5KND - chains C and F of the 8 polymer chains in the assembly; structure by X-ray diffraction, 2.89 A resolution.

# Chain C
Molecule: V-type sodium ATPase catalytic subunit A
Organism: Enterococcus hirae ATCC 9790
Notes: EC 3.6.3.15
Reference sequence: Q08636 (NTPA_ENTHA); residue numbers follow UniProt; this construct covers 1-593
Chain sequence (600 residues; each row starts with the number of its first residue; numbers below 1 keep their minus sign (Gly-6 is residue -6)):
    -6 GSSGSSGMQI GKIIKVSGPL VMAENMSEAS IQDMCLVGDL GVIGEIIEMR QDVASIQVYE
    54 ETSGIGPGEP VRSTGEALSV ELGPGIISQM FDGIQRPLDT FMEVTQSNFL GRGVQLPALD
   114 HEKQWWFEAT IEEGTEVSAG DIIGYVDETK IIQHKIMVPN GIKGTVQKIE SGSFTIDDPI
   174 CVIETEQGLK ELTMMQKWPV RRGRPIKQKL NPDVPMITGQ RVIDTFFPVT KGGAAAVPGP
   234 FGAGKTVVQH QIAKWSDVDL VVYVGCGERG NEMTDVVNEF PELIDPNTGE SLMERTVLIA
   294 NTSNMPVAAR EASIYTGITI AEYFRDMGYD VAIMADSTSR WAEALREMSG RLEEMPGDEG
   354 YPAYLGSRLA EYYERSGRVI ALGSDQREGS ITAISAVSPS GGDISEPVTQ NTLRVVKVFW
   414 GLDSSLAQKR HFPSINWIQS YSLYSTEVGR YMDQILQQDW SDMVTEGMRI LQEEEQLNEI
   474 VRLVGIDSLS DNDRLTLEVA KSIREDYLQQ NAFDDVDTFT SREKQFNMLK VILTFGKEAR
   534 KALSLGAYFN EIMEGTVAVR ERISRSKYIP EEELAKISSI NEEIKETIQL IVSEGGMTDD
Disordered / not traced: -6 to 0, 587-593
Sequence notes: expression tag (-6 to 0)
Swiss-Prot annotation at these positions:
  - binding site (ATP): Gly232 to Thr239
Bound ions: Mg2+: Thr239 (together with phosphate ion)

# Chain F
Molecule: V-type sodium ATPase subunit B
Organism: Enterococcus hirae ATCC 9790
Reference sequence: Q08637 (NTPB_ENTHA); residues 1-458 here = UniProt positions 1-458
Chain sequence (465 residues; each row starts with the number of its first residue; numbers below 1 keep their minus sign (Gly-6 is residue -6)):
    -6 GSSGSSGMIK EYRTIKEVVG PLMAVEKVSG VKYEELIEVR MQNGEIRRGQ VLEVQEDKAM
    54 VQIFEGTSGI NLKNSSVRFL GHPLQLGVSE DMIGRVFDGL GRPKDNGPEI LPEKYLDING
   114 EVINPIARDY PDEFIQTGIS AIDHLNTLVR GQKLPVFSGS GLPHKELAAQ IARQATVLDS
   174 SDDFAVVFAA IGITFEEAEF FMEDFRQTGA IDRSVMFMNL ANDPAIERIA TPRMALTAAE
   234 YLAYEKGMHV LVIMTDMTNY AEALREISAA RREVPGRRGY PGYLYTNLAT LFERAGRIRG
   294 LKGSVTQIPI LTMPEDDKTH PIPDLTGYIT EGQIILTREL YKSGIQPPID VLPSLSRLKD
   354 KGTGAGKTRE DHAATMNQLF AAYAQGKQAK ELAVVLGESA LSDIDKIYAK FAERFENEYV
   414 NQGFYTNRTI TETLDLGWEL LAMLPRTELK RIKDDLLDKY LPEGK
Disordered / not traced: -6 to 0, 456-458
Sequence notes: expression tag (-6 to 0)
Residues lining bound ligands: B3P (2-[3-(2-hydroxy-1,1-dihydroxymethyl-ethylamino)-propylamino]-2-hydroxymethyl-propane-1,3-diol): Glu83, Ile86, Asp176, Ala178, Arg206, Lys239, Met241

# How chain C and chain F interact
Contacting residue pairs (107; chain C residue first):
  Ile7(C) with Gln48(F); Glu49(F), hydrogen bond (backbone-backbone)
  Lys8(C) with Glu46(F); Val47(F); Gln48(F)
  Val9(C) with Tyr26(F), hydrophobic; Glu46(F); Val47(F), hydrogen bond (backbone-backbone)
  Ser10(C) with Glu46(F), hydrogen bond; Arg264(F)
  Gly11(C) with Tyr26(F)
  Thr55(C) with Tyr26(F)
  Ser56(C) with Tyr26(F); Glu27(F), hydrogen bond
  Gly57(C) with Lys25(F); Tyr26(F), hydrogen bond (backbone-backbone)
  Ile58(C) with Lys25(F); Tyr26(F), hydrogen bond (backbone-backbone)
  Gly59(C) with Val24(F); Lys25(F)
  Pro60(C) with Val24(F); Val47(F)
  Glu62(C) with Lys25(F), salt bridge
  Met83(C) with Ile119(F), hydrophobic
  Leu91(C) with Asn117(F), hydrogen bond (backbone-side chain); Ile119(F), hydrophobic
  Asp92(C) with Ile119(F)
  Asn101(C) with Ile116(F); Asn117(F), hydrogen bond (backbone-backbone); Ala120(F); Ile291(F)
  Phe102(C) with Glu114(F); Val115(F); Ile116(F), hydrophobic; Asn117(F); Ile291(F), hydrophobic
  Leu103(C) with Glu114(F); Val115(F), hydrogen bond (backbone-backbone); Asn117(F)
  Gly104(C) with Glu114(F)
  Gly232(C) with Tyr321(F), hydrogen bond (backbone-side chain)
  Pro233(C) with Tyr321(F)
  Phe234(C) with Asp317(F); Gly320(F); Tyr321(F); Gln326(F); Arg350(F)
  Gly235(C) with Leu348(F); Arg350(F)
  Gly260(C) with Tyr278(F), hydrogen bond (backbone-side chain)
  Arg262(C) with Glu286(F); Gly320(F); Tyr321(F), hydrogen bond (side chain-backbone); Ile322(F), hydrogen bond (side chain-backbone); Thr323(F), hydrogen bond (side chain-backbone); Glu324(F); Arg350(F)
  Gly263(C) with Arg121(F); Glu286(F), hydrogen bond (backbone-side chain)
  Asn264(C) with Arg121(F), hydrogen bond; Tyr123(F); Pro124(F); Glu324(F), hydrogen bond
  Thr267(C) with Pro118(F), hydrogen bond (side chain-backbone); Arg121(F)
  Asp268(C) with Tyr123(F); Lys354(F)
  Glu272(C) with Lys354(F), salt bridge
  Ser296(C) with Tyr278(F); Ala282(F); Glu286(F)
  Asn297(C) with Val115(F); Ala282(F); Thr283(F); Glu286(F)
  Met298(C) with Val115(F), hydrophobic
  Val300(C) with Thr279(F)
  Arg303(C) with Tyr278(F); Thr279(F), hydrogen bond
  Arg333(C) with Tyr278(F); Tyr321(F)
  Glu336(C) with Tyr278(F)
  Glu340(C) with Tyr276(F); Thr279(F), hydrogen bond
  Gly343(C) with Val267(F)
  Arg344(C) with Tyr276(F)
  Ser391(C) with Tyr321(F), hydrogen bond (backbone-side chain)
  Pro392(C) with Tyr321(F), hydrogen bond (backbone-side chain)
  Ser393(C) with Asp317(F)
  Gly394(C) with Thr312(F); Asp317(F), hydrogen bond (backbone-side chain)
  Gln421(C) with Leu345(F); Pro346(F)
  Lys422(C) with Arg444(F)
  Arg423(C) with Ser347(F); Phe373(F); Arg444(F), hydrogen bond (backbone-side chain)
  Arg475(C) with Gln381(F)
  Ile479(C) with Ala393(F)
  Gln502(C) with Arg444(F), hydrogen bond
  Asn504(C) with Asn370(F)
  Phe506(C) with Asp353(F)
  Asp507(C) with Lys446(F), salt bridge
  Arg558(C) with Leu442(F); Lys443(F); Ile445(F), hydrogen bond (side chain-backbone); Asp447(F), salt bridge
Also at the interface, not in a pair above, chain C (69 interface residues in all): Phe94, Met95, Lys238, Glu261, Met266, Thr295, Glu346, Gly395, His424, Gly478, Asp480, Glu498, Glu554, Ser557, Tyr561
Also at the interface, not in a pair above, chain F (67 interface residues in all): Leu45, Pro76, Asp110, Lys146, Phe150, Tyr237, Gly275, Arg292, Leu294, Lys311, Pro316, Val344, Ala377, Leu389, Thr440

# In short
Chain C and chain F form an interface of 69 and 67 residues respectively; the contacts include 26 hydrogen
bonds and 4 salt bridges. Polar pairs include Glu62(C)-Lys25(F), Glu272(C)-Lys354(F) and Asp507(C)-Lys446(F).
Bound to chain F: compound B3P.
Here chain C is V-type sodium ATPase catalytic subunit A and chain F is V-type sodium ATPase subunit B, both
from Enterococcus hirae ATCC 9790. Entry 5KND (Crystal structure of the Pi-bound V1 complex) was determined by
X-ray diffraction, deposited together with 5KNB and 5KNC.
